Entry 9EWE (X-ray diffraction, 3.04 A resolution); this record covers chains A and P of the 4 polymer chains in the assembly.

# Chain A
Molecule: DNA polymerase lambda
Organism: Homo sapiens
Notes: EC 2.7.7.7, 4.2.99.-
Reference sequence: Q9UGP5 (DPOLL_HUMAN); numbering as in UniProt; present here: 242-462, 472-575
Amino-acid sequence (330 residues; row label = number of the first residue in the row; note: 5 numbers in that range are skipped by the numbering (no residue carries them; nothing is unmodelled there)):
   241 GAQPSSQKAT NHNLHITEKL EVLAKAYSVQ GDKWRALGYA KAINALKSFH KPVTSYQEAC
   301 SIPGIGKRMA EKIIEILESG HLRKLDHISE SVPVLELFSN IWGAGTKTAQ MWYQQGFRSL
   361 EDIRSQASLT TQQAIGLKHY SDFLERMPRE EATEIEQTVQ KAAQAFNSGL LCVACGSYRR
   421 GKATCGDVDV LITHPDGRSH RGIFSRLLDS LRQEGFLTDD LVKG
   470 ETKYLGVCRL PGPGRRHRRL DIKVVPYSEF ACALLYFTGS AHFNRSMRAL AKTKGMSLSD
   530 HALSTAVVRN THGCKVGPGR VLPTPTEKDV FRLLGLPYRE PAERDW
Not modelled in the structure: 241-250
Construct notes: expression tag (241); linker (463-464, 470-471); engineered mutation Lys492 (Ile in Q9UGP5), Asp529 (Glu in Q9UGP5)
Metal / ion sites: Na+ site 1 near Cys300 (its only coordinating residue here); Na+ site 2: Ser339 (shared with DA5(P) of chain P); Ca2+: Ser417, Asp427
From the paper describing this entry:
  - mutagenesis - I492K/E529D: increased catalytic activity

# Chain P
Molecule: DNA primer strand upstream
Sequence (6 nucleotides; row label = number of the first residue in the row):
     1 CAGTAC
Metal / ion sites: Na+: DA5 (shared with Ser339(A) of chain A)

# Interface between chain A and chain P
Residue-residue contacts (21):
  Ile341(A) - DA5(P)  phosphate contact
  Trp342(A) - DA5(P)  hydrogen bond to the phosphate
  Trp342(A) - DC6(P)  hydrogen bond to the phosphate
  Gly343(A) - DT4(P)  phosphate contact
  Gly343(A) - DA5(P)  hydrogen bond to the phosphate
  Ala344(A) - DT4(P)  phosphate contact
  Ala344(A) - DA5(P)  hydrogen bond to the phosphate
  Gly345(A) - DT4(P)  hydrogen bond to the phosphate
  Gly345(A) - DA5(P)  phosphate contact
  Thr346(A) - DT4(P)  hydrogen bond to the phosphate
  Lys347(A) - DG3(P)  phosphate contact
  Lys347(A) - DT4(P)  hydrogen bond to the phosphate
  Thr348(A) - DG3(P)  phosphate contact
  Thr348(A) - DT4(P)  hydrogen bond to the phosphate
  Asp429(A) - DC6(P)  phosphate contact
  Lys472(A) - DC6(P)  sugar contact
  Leu474(A) - DC6(P)  sugar contact
  Arg488(A) - DC6(P)  salt bridge to the phosphate
  Asp490(A) - DC6(P)  phosphate contact
  Tyr505(A) - DC6(P)  hydrogen bond to the base
  Phe506(A) - DC6(P)  sugar contact
Also at the interface, not in a pair above, chain A (17 interface residues in all): Ser339, Asp427

# Overview
17 residues of chain A and 4 residues of chain P are in contact, with 9 hydrogen bonds and 1 salt bridge.
Among the polar pairs are Tyr505(A)-DC6(P), Trp342(A)-DA5(P) and Trp342(A)-DC6(P). The Na+ site is built by
Ser339(A) and DA5(P). The paper reports that I492K/E529D of chain A increase catalytic activity.
Here chain A is DNA polymerase lambda (Homo sapiens) and chain P is DNA primer strand upstream. Entry 9EWE
(DNA Polymerase Lambda I493K, E529D, Ca2+ Ground State Ternary Complex) was determined by X-ray diffraction
(same publication as 9EWB, 9EWC, 9EWD and 9EWG).
